PDB entry 6G8M | X-ray diffraction, 2.70 A resolution | chains L and M of the 28 polymer chains in the assembly

== Chain L ==
Molecule: Proteasome subunit beta type-6
From: Saccharomyces cerevisiae (strain ATCC 204508 / S288c)
Notes: EC 3.4.25.1
Reference sequence: P23724 (PSB6_YEAST); residues 1-222 here correspond to UniProt positions 20-241 (UniProt number = residue number + 19)
Sequence (222 residues; row label = number of the first residue in the row):
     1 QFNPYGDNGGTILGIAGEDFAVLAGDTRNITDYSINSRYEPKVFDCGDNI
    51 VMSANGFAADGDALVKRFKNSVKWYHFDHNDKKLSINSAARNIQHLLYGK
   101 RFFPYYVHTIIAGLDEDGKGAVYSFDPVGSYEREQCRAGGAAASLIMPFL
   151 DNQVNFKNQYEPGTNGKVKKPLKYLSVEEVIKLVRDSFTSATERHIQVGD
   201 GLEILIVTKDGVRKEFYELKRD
Metal / ion sites: Mg2+: Asp222 (shared with 3 residues of chain V)

== Chain M ==
Molecule: Proteasome subunit beta type-7
From: Saccharomyces cerevisiae (strain ATCC 204508 / S288c)
Notes: EC 3.4.25.1
Reference sequence: P30657 (PSB7_YEAST); residues -12 to 233 here correspond to UniProt positions 21-266 (UniProt number = residue number + 33)
Sequence (246 residues; each row starts with the number of its first residue; numbers below 1 keep their minus sign (Thr-12 is residue -12)):
   -12 TQIANAGASPMVNTQQPIVTGTSVISMKYDNGVIIAADNLGSYGSLLRFN
    38 GVERLIPVGDNTVVGISGDISDMQHIERLLKDLVTENAYDNPLADAEEAL
    88 EPSYIFEYLATVMYQRRSKMNPLWNAIIVAGVQSNGDQFLRYVNLLGVTY
   138 SSPTLATGFGAHMANPLLRKVVDRESDIPKTTVQVAEEAIVNAMRVLYYR
   188 DARSSRNFSLAIIDKNTGLTFKKNLQVENMKWDFAKDIKGYGTQKI
Not modelled in the structure: -12 to 0, 230-233

== Interface between chain L and chain M ==
Pairs across the interface - 41 pairs, chain L then chain M:
  Gln1(L) - Thr1(M)  hydrogen bond
  Phe2(L) - Thr1(M)
  Phe2(L) - Arg104(M)
  Phe2(L) - Met107(M)
  Phe2(L) - Pro109(M)  hydrophobic
  Phe2(L) - Trp111(M)  hydrophobic
  Asn3(L) - Leu133(M)
  Pro4(L) - Arg104(M)  hydrogen bond (backbone-side chain)
  Pro4(L) - Met107(M)  hydrophobic
  Pro4(L) - Leu133(M)
  Tyr5(L) - Arg104(M)
  Asn8(L) - Val135(M)
  Asn29(L) - Tyr137(M)
  Ser34(L) - His149(M)  hydrogen bond
  Ile35(L) - Arg156(M)  hydrogen bond (backbone-side chain)
  Asn36(L) - Tyr137(M)  hydrogen bond
  Asn36(L) - Ser139(M)
  Asn36(L) - Arg156(M)
  Ser37(L) - Ser138(M)  hydrogen bond (side chain-backbone)
  Tyr39(L) - Ser138(M)
  Glu40(L) - Arg128(M)  salt bridge
  Glu40(L) - Tyr137(M)
  Glu40(L) - Ser138(M)  hydrogen bond (side chain-backbone)
  Phe57(L) - Arg104(M)
  Phe57(L) - Leu133(M)
  Phe57(L) - Val135(M)  hydrophobic
  Ala59(L) - Tyr101(M)
  Ala59(L) - Leu133(M)
  Ala59(L) - Gly134(M)
  Ala59(L) - Val135(M)
  Asp60(L) - Tyr101(M)  hydrogen bond
  Asp60(L) - Arg104(M)  salt bridge
  Asp62(L) - Thr136(M)  hydrogen bond
  Ala63(L) - Tyr101(M)
  Lys66(L) - Glu94(M)  salt bridge
  Phe103(L) - Arg104(M)
  Phe103(L) - Ser105(M)
  Tyr105(L) - Tyr101(M)
  Glu218(L) - Arg161(M)  salt bridge
  Arg221(L) - Asp160(M)  salt bridge
  Arg221(L) - Arg161(M)
Also at the interface, not in a pair above, chain L (25 interface residues in all): Gly6, Lys100
Also at the interface, not in a pair above, chain M (22 interface residues in all): Leu132, Leu142

== Overview ==
Chain L and chain M form an interface of 25 and 22 residues respectively, with 9 hydrogen bonds and 5 salt
bridges. Polar pairs include Glu40(L)-Arg128(M), Asp60(L)-Arg104(M) and Lys66(L)-Glu94(M).
Chain L is Proteasome subunit beta type-6 and chain M is Proteasome subunit beta type-7, both from
Saccharomyces cerevisiae (strain ATCC 204508 / S288c); the structure, Yeast 20S proteasome in complex with
Cystargolide B Derivative 1, was determined by X-ray diffraction (same publication as 6G7F and 6G8N).
